Entry 1UMW (X-ray diffraction, 1.90 A resolution); this record covers chains A and E.

[Chain A]
Protein: Serine/threonine-protein kinase plk
From: Homo sapiens
Notes: EC 2.7.1.-; fragment: polo-box domain, residues 367-603
Reference sequence: P53350 (PLK_HUMAN); residues 367-603 here = UniProt positions 367-603
Amino-acid sequence (237 residues; each row starts with the number of its first residue):
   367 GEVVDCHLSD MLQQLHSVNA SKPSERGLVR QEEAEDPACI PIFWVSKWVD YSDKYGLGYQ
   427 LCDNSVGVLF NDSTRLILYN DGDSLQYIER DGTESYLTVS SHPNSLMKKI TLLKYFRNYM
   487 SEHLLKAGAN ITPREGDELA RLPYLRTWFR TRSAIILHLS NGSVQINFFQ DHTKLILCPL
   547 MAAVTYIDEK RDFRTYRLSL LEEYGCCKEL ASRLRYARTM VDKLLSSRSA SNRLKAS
Disordered / not traced: 367-372, 596-603
Curated features (UniProtKB/Swiss-Prot):
  - region: A493 to R507 (Linker), H538 to K540 (Important for interaction with phosphorylated proteins)
  - modified residue: S375 (Phosphoserine), S450 (Phosphoserine), T498 (Phosphothreonine)
  - cross-link: K492 (Glycyl lysine isopeptide (Lys-Gly) (interchain with G-Cter in ubiquitin))
  - mutagenesis: W414 (W414F: Abolishes interaction with CDC25C and reduces centrosomal localization; W414F: No effect on centrosomal localization, nor on S-phase progression; when asscociated with A-427 ...), V415 (V415A: Loss of centrosomal localization and of S-phase progression; when associated with A- 414 and A-427), L427 (L427A: No effect on centrosomal localization, nor on S-phase progression; when associated with A-414. Loss of centrosomal localization and of S-phase progression; when associated with A- 414 and A-415), K492 (K492R: Severe mitotic defects leading to prometaphase delay. Increased localization at kinetochores leading to increased levels of phosphorylated BUBR1), H538 (H538A: In pincer mutant; loss of centrosomal location and decreased interaction with phosphorylated CDC25C and BUB1; when associated with M-540), K540 (K540M: In pincer mutant; loss of centrosomal location and decreased interaction with phosphorylated CDC25C and BUB1; when associated with A-538)
What the authors report for this chain:
  - specificity-determining residues: W414
  - mutagenesis - H538A/K540M: abolished binding to optimal phosphopeptide
  - mutagenesis - H538A/K540M: abolished binding to Cdc25
  - mutagenesis - H538A/K540M: abolished localization

[Chain E]
Protein: Peptide
Amino-acid sequence (7 residues; row label = number of the first residue in the row):
     1 PMQSTPL
Modified positions: T5 (phosphothreonine; TPO)

[Chain A / chain E interface]
Contacting residue pairs - 23 pairs, chain A then chain E:
  K413(A) - S4(E)
  W414(A) - P1(E)
  W414(A) - M2(E)
  W414(A) - Q3(E)
  W414(A) - S4(E)  hydrogen bond (backbone-backbone)
  V415(A) - M2(E)
  D416(A) - M2(E)  hydrogen bond (backbone-backbone)
  Y485(A) - Q3(E)  hydrogen bond
  E488(A) - L7(E)
  H489(A) - P6(E)
  H489(A) - L7(E)  hydrogen bond (backbone-backbone)
  L490(A) - Q3(E)
  L490(A) - S4(E)
  L490(A) - T5(E)
  L490(A) - L7(E)
  L491(A) - T5(E)  hydrogen bond (backbone-backbone)
  L491(A) - P6(E)
  L491(A) - L7(E)
  R516(A) - P1(E)  hydrogen bond (side chain-backbone)
  R516(A) - M2(E)
  F535(A) - P1(E)
  H538(A) - T5(E)
  K540(A) - T5(E)
Also at the interface, not in a pair above, chain A (15 interface residues in all): N533, F534
The authors on this interface:
  - interface residues, chain A: W414(A), L491(A), H538(A), K540(A)
  - hot spots on chain A (mutagenesis) - W414F: decreased binding to phosphopeptide

[Overview]
15 residues of chain A face 7 of chain E across their interface, with 6 hydrogen bonds. Among the polar pairs
are Y485(A)-Q3(E), R516(A)-P1(E) and W414(A)-S4(E). From UniProt: 6 mutagenesis sites on chain A. The paper
reports that H538A/K540M of chain A abolish binding to optimal phosphopeptide; interface residues W414(A),
L491(A) and H538(A) among others.
Here chain A is Serine/threonine-protein kinase plk (Homo sapiens) and chain E is Peptide. Entry 1UMW
(Structure of a human Plk1 Polo-box domain/phosphopeptide complex) was determined by X-ray diffraction.
